Entry 2X2T (X-ray diffraction, 1.97 A resolution); this record covers chain A.

# Chain A
Protein: Agglutinin
Organism: Sclerotinia sclerotiorum
UniProtKB: A7XUK7 (A7XUK7_SCLSC); residue numbers follow UniProt; this construct covers 1-153
Amino-acid sequence (153 residues; each row starts with the number of its first residue):
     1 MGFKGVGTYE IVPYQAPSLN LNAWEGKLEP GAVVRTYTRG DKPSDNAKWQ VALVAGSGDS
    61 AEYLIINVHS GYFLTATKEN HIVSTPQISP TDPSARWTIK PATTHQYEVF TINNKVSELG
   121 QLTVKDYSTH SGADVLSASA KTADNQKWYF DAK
Disordered / not traced: 1
Curated features (UniProtKB/Swiss-Prot):
  - binding site (beta-D-galactosyl-(1->3)-N-acetyl-D-galactosamine): N22 to E25, N46
Reported in the primary citation:
  - binding site for beta-D-galactopyranose: N22, W24, E25, Y37, S44, N46
  - binding site for 2-acetamido-2-deoxy-beta-D-galactopyranose: E25
  - conformationally variable residues: G58 to S60

# Overview
Curated annotation (UniProt) lists 5 beta-D-galactosyl-(1->3)-N-acetyl-D-galactosamine-binding residues. The
paper reports a binding site for beta-D-galactopyranose at N22, W24 and E25 among others; a binding site for
2-acetamido-2-deoxy-beta-D-galactopyranose at E25.
Chain A is Agglutinin (Sclerotinia sclerotiorum); the structure, CRYSTAL STRUCTURE OF SCLEROTINIA SCLEROTIORUM
AGGLUTININ SSA in complex with Gal-beta1,3-Galnac, was determined by X-ray diffraction.
